PDB entry 2AGP | X-ray diffraction, 2.90 A resolution | chains C and A of the 3 polymer chains in the assembly

[Chain C]
Molecule: 13-nt DNA strand
Sequence (13 nucleotides; each row starts with the number of its first residue):
  1801 GGGGGAAGGA TTC
Modified positions: DOC (2',3'-dideoxycytidine-5'-monophosphate) at position 1813

[Chain A]
Protein: DNA polymerase IV
Source organism: Sulfolobus solfataricus
Notes: EC 2.7.7.7
UniProt: Q97W02 (DPO42_SULSO); residues 1-341 here = UniProt positions 1-341
Sequence (341 residues; numbered 1 to 341; the number before each row is that of its first residue):
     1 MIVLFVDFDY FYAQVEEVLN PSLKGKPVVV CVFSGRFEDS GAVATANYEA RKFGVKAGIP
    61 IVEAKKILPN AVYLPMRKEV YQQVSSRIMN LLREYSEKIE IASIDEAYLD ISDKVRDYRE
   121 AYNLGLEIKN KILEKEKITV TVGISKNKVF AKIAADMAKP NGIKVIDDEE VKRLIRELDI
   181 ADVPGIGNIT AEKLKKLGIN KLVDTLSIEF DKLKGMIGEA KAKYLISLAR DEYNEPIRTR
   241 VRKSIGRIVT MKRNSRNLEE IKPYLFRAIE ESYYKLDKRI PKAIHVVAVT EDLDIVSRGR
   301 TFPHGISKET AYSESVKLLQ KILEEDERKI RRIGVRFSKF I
Bound ions: Ca2+: Asp7, Phe8, Asp105 (together with 2'-deoxyguanosine-5'-triphosphate); Mg2+ site 1: Asp105, Glu106 (together with 2'-deoxyguanosine-5'-triphosphate); Mg2+ site 2: Ala181, Ile186
Residues lining bound ligands: 2'-deoxyguanosine-5'-triphosphate (DGT): Asp7, Phe8, Asp9, Tyr10, Phe11, Tyr12, Val32, Val43, Ala44, Thr45, Arg51, Ala57, Gly58, Met76, Ile104, Asp105, Glu106, Lys159
Swiss-Prot annotation at these positions:
  - active site: Glu106
  - binding site (Mg(2+)): Asp7, Asp105
  - site: Tyr12 (Substrate discrimination)
  - mutagenesis: Asp105 to Glu106 (Loss of function)

[Interface between chain C and chain A]
Contacting residue pairs (21):
  DA1806(C) - Thr301(A)  hydrogen bond to the phosphate
  DA1806(C) - Lys339(A)  salt bridge to the phosphate
  DA1807(C) - Ser297(A)  sugar contact
  DA1807(C) - Arg298(A)  salt bridge to the phosphate
  DA1807(C) - Gly299(A)  hydrogen bond to the phosphate
  DG1808(C) - Val296(A)  phosphate contact
  DG1808(C) - Ser297(A)  hydrogen bond to the phosphate
  DG1808(C) - Arg298(A)  salt bridge to the phosphate
  DA1810(C) - Ile189(A)  phosphate contact
  DA1810(C) - Thr190(A)  phosphate contact
  DT1811(C) - Gly185(A)  phosphate contact
  DT1811(C) - Gly187(A)  phosphate contact
  DT1811(C) - Ile189(A)  hydrogen bond to the phosphate
  DT1811(C) - Thr190(A)  hydrogen bond to the phosphate
  DT1812(C) - Gly185(A)  hydrogen bond to the phosphate
  DT1812(C) - Ile186(A)  hydrogen bond to the phosphate
  DT1812(C) - Gly187(A)  phosphate contact
  DOC_1813(C) - Ser103(A)  sugar contact
  DOC_1813(C) - Asp105(A)  sugar contact
  DOC_1813(C) - Glu106(A)  phosphate contact
  DOC_1813(C) - Lys152(A)  salt bridge to the phosphate
Interface residues without a listed pair, chain C (9 interface residues in all): DG1805, DG1809
Interface residues without a listed pair, chain A (21 interface residues in all): Val183, Pro184, Asn188, Lys221, His285, Ile295

[Overview]
9 residues of chain C face 21 of chain A across their interface; the contacts include 7 hydrogen bonds and 4
salt bridges. Polar pairs include DA1806(C)-Thr301(A), DA1807(C)-Gly299(A) and DG1808(C)-Ser297(A). Chain A
binds 2'-deoxyguanosine-5'-triphosphate.
Here chain C is a 13-nt DNA strand and chain A is DNA polymerase IV (Sulfolobus solfataricus). Entry 2AGP
(Fidelity of Dpo4: effect of metal ions, nucleotide selection and pyrophosphorolysis) was determined by X-ray
diffraction, deposited together with 2AGQ.
